Entry 4F5X (X-ray diffraction, 5.00 A resolution (low resolution: residue-level contacts below are approximate; hydrogen-bond / salt-bridge calls are withheld)); this record covers chains L and M of the 16 polymer chains in the assembly.

[Chain L (and M)]
Protein: Intermediate capsid protein VP6
Source organism: Bovine rotavirus
Notes: chain M of this document is another copy of the same molecule, construct and numbering; everything in this record applies to it too
UniProt: A7J3A1 (VP6_ROTBN); numbering as in UniProt (aligned over 1-397)
Chain sequence (397 residues; row label = number of the first residue in the row):
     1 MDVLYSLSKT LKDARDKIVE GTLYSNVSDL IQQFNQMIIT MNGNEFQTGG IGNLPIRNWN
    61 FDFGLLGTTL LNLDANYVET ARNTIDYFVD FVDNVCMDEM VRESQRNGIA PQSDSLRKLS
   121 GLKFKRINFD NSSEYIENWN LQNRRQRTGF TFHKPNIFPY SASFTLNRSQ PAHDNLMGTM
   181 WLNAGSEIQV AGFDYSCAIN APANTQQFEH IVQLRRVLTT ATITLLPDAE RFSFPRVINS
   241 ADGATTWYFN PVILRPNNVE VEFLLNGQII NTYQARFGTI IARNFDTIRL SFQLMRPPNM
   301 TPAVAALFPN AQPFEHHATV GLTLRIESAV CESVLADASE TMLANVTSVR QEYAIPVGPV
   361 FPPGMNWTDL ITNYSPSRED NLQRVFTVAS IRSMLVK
Ion coordination: Zn2+: H153 (shared with H153(M) of chain M; 1 residue of chain N)
Curated features (UniProtKB/Swiss-Prot):
  - region: D62 to L73 (Interaction with the inner capsid protein VP2)
  - binding site (Zn(2+)): H153
  - binding site (Ca(2+)): N266, D286

[Chain L / chain M interface]
Pairs across the interface - 93 pairs, chain L then chain M:
  D29(L) with S25(M); N26(M); S28(M); D29(M)
  Q32(L) with S25(M)
  Q33(L) with N26(M)
  Q36(L) with L23(M); N72(M)
  K125(L) with E20(M); G21(M)
  R126(L) with N72(M)
  I127(L) with T22(M)
  N128(L) with V19(M); E20(M); T22(M)
  F129(L) with T22(M); N26(M)
  D130(L) with K17(M)
  N131(L) with D16(M); V19(M)
  S132(L) with D16(M)
  E134(L) with K397(M)
  E137(L) with K12(M); D16(M); M394(M)
  L141(L) with R15(M)
  R144(L) with R82(M); D86(M)
  Q146(L) with D86(M)
  R147(L) with K397(M)
  T148(L) with K397(M)
  G149(L) with K397(M)
  F150(L) with K397(M)
  T151(L) with K397(M)
  H153(L) with H153(M); A338(M); S339(M)
  T220(L) with A344(M); N345(M); S348(M)
  T222(L) with A344(M)
  L226(L) with Y160(M)
  P227(L) with Y160(M); R231(M)
  D228(L) with R231(M); R236(M)
  E230(L) with R231(M); F234(M)
  S233(L) with F234(M)
  V252(L) with P235(M); V237(M); Y248(M)
  I253(L) with F234(M); P235(M); R236(M); V237(M)
  L254(L) with V237(M)
  R255(L) with N239(M)
  N271(L) with Q351(M)
  Y273(L) with Q351(M)
  R276(L) with N366(M)
  F277(L) with Y160(M)
  G278(L) with Y160(M)
  T279(L) with N156(M)
  I281(L) with A344(M); T347(M); S348(M)
  R283(L) with S348(M); Q351(M); E352(M)
  P297(L) with T246(M)
  N299(L) with A244(M); T245(M); T246(M)
  M300(L) with T245(M); T246(M)
  T301(L) with P171(M); A172(M); H173(M); T245(M); T246(M); W247(M)
  A303(L) with Y248(M)
  V304(L) with V237(M); T246(M); W247(M); Y248(M)
  L307(L) with V237(M); Y248(M)
  E327(L) with A338(M)
  S328(L) with A338(M); S339(M); E340(M)
Interface residues without a listed pair, chain L (61 interface residues in all): L122, N138, N140, K154, A221, P251, P302, F308, H316, V330
Interface residues without a listed pair, chain M (54 interface residues in all): K154, L182, A184, Q189, E230, D337, T341, L343, W367

[In short]
Chain L and chain M form an interface of 61 and 54 residues respectively. Curated annotation (UniProt) lists
Zn2+-binding residue H153(L) and Ca2+-binding residues N266(L) and D286(L) on chain L.
Both chains are Intermediate capsid protein VP6 (Bovine rotavirus). Entry 4F5X (Location of the
dsRNA-dependent polymerase, VP1, in rotavirus particles) was determined by X-ray diffraction, deposited
together with 4AU6.
